Entry 3ZY2 (X-ray diffraction, 1.54 A resolution); this record covers chain A.

== Chain A ==
Protein: Putative GDP-fucose protein O-fucosyltransferase 1
Organism: Caenorhabditis elegans
Notes: EC 2.4.1.221
UniProt: Q18014 (OFUT1_CAEEL); residue numbers follow UniProt; this construct covers 25-383
Chain sequence (362 residues; row label = number of the first residue in the row):
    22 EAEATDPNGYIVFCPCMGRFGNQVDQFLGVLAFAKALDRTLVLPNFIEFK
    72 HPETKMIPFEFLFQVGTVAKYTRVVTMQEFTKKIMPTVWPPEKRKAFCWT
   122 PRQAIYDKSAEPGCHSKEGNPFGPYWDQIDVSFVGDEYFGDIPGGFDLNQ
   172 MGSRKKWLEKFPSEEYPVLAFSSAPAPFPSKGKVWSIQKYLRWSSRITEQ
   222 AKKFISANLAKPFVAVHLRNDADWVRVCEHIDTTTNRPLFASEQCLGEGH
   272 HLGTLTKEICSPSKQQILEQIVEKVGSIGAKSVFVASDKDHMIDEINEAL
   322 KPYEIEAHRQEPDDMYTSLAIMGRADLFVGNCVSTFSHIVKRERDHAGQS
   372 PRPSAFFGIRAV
Unresolved in the structure: 22-24, 125-131, 170-176, 381-383
Disulfide bonds: C35-C37, C119-C135, C249-C281, C266-C353
Differences from the reference sequence: expression tag (22-24)
Ion coordination: Mn2+ near E132 (its only coordinating residue here)
Residues lining bound ligands: GDP (guanosine-5'-diphosphate): R40, F41, G42, N43, E132, H238, R240, W245, A307, S308, D309, D334, D335, M336, V354, S355, T356, F357
Swiss-Prot annotation at these positions:
  - binding site (substrate): R40 to N43, H238 to R240, T356, F357
  - mutagenesis: N43 (N43A: Reduces enzyme activity by over 90%), R240 (R240A/K: Abolishes enzyme activity)
Reported in the primary citation:
  - conformationally variable residues (order/disorder transition): A125 to G134
  - mutagenesis - R40A, N43A, R240A, R240K: increased stability
  - mutagenesis - F199A, D242A, D244A, W245A, F261A, D309N, F357A: decreased stability
  - mutagenesis - N43A, F199A: unchanged binding to GDP
  - mutagenesis - R40A, R240K (175-fold), W245A, F357A: decreased binding to GDP
  - mutagenesis - R240A: abolished binding to GDP
  - mutagenesis - D242A (3-fold), D244A (3-fold), F261A (3-fold): increased binding to GDP
  - catalytic residues: N43, R240 (proposed by the authors, not directly observed)

== Overview ==
Bound to chain A: GDP. UniProt lists 9 substrate-binding residues and 2 mutagenesis sites. From the paper:
catalytic residues N43 and R240; F199A, D242A and D244A, among others, reduce stability; 11 substitutions were
tested in all.
Chain A is Putative GDP-fucose protein O-fucosyltransferase 1 (Caenorhabditis elegans); the structure, Crystal
structure of POFUT1 in complex with GDP (High resolution dataset), was determined by X-ray diffraction (same
publication as 3ZY3, 3ZY4, 3ZY5 and 3ZY6).
